Entry 6FVW (electron microscopy, 4.50 A resolution (low resolution: residue-level contacts below are approximate; hydrogen-bond / salt-bridge calls are withheld)); this record covers chains K and J of the 47 polymer chains in the assembly.

[Chain K]
Protein: 26S proteasome regulatory subunit 6B homolog
From: Saccharomyces cerevisiae (strain ATCC 204508 / S288c)
UniProtKB: P33298 (PRS6B_YEAST); residues 45-428 here = UniProt positions 45-428
Chain sequence (384 residues; each row starts with the number of its first residue):
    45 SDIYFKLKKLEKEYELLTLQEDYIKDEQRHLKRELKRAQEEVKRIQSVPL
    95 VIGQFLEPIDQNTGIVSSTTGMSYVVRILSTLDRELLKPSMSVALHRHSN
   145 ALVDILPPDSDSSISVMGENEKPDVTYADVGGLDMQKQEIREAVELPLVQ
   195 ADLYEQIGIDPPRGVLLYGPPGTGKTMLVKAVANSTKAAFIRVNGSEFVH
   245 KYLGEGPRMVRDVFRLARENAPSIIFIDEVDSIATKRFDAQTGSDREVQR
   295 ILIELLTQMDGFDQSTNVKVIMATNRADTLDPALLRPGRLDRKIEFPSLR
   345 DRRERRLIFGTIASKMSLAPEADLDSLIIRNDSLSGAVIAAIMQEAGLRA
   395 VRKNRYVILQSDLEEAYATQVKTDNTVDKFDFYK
Small-molecule neighbours:
  - ADP (adenosine-5'-diphosphate): Asp-173, Val-174, Gly-175, Gly-176, Leu-177, Pro-214, Pro-215, Gly-216, Thr-217, Gly-218, Lys-219, Thr-220, Met-221, Asn-319, Ile-352, Thr-355, Gly-380, Ala-381, Ala-384
  - ATP (adenosine-5'-triphosphate): Arg-207, Leu-300, Asp-304, Arg-330, Pro-331, Gly-332, Arg-333
Curated features (UniProtKB/Swiss-Prot):
  - binding site (ATP): Gly-213 to Thr-220
  - cross-link: Lys-280 (Glycyl lysine isopeptide (Lys-Gly) (interchain with G-Cter in ubiquitin))

[Chain J]
Protein: 26S proteasome regulatory subunit 8 homolog
From: Saccharomyces cerevisiae (strain ATCC 204508 / S288c)
UniProtKB: Q01939 (PRS8_YEAST); residue numbers follow UniProt; this construct covers 3-405
Chain sequence (403 residues; numbered 3 to 405; the number before each row is that of its first residue):
     3 AAVTSSNIVLETHESGIKPYFEQKIQETELKIRSKTENVRRLEAQRNALN
    53 DKVRFIKDELRLLQEPGSYVGEVIKIVSDKKVLVKVQPEGKYIVDVAKDI
   103 NVKDLKASQRVCLRSDSYMLHKVLENKADPLVSLMMVEKVPDSTYDMVGG
   153 LTKQIKEIKEVIELPVKHPELFESLGIAQPKGVILYGPPGTGKTLLARAV
   203 AHHTDCKFIRVSGAELVQKYIGEGSRMVRELFVMAREHAPSIIFMDEIDS
   253 IGSTRVEGSGGGDSEVQRTMLELLNQLDGFETSKNIKIIMATNRLDILDP
   303 ALLRPGRIDRKIEFPPPSVAARAEILRIHSRKMNLTRGINLRKVAEKMNG
   353 CSGADVKGVCTEAGMYALRERRIHVTQEDFELAVGKVMNKNQETAISVAK
   403 LFK
Metal / ion sites: Mg2+: Thr-196 (together with ATP)
Small-molecule neighbours:
  - ATP (adenosine-5'-triphosphate), molecule 1: Met-149, Val-150, Gly-192, Thr-193, Gly-194, Lys-195, Thr-196, Leu-197, Arg-200, Ile-250, Phe-316, Ile-327, His-331, Gly-355, Ala-356, Lys-359
  - ATP, molecule 2: Asn-277, Asp-280, Arg-306, Arg-309
Curated features (UniProtKB/Swiss-Prot):
  - binding site (ATP): Gly-189 to Thr-196

[Chain K / chain J interface]
Pairs across the interface (159; chain K residue first):
  Ser-45(K) with Phe-23(J)
  Tyr-48(K) with Tyr-22(J); Phe-23(J); Lys-26(J)
  Glu-55(K) with Lys-26(J); Thr-30(J)
  Tyr-58(K) with Thr-30(J); Lys-33(J)
  Glu-59(K) with Lys-33(J)
  Leu-61(K) with Val-41(J)
  Thr-62(K) with Lys-33(J); Lys-37(J)
  Gln-64(K) with Val-41(J)
  Glu-65(K) with Lys-37(J); Asn-40(J); Val-41(J); Leu-44(J)
  Ile-68(K) with Leu-44(J); Arg-48(J)
  Lys-69(K) with Leu-44(J)
  Glu-71(K) with Arg-48(J)
  Gln-72(K) with Gln-47(J); Leu-51(J)
  Leu-75(K) with Arg-48(J); Leu-51(J); Asn-52(J); Val-55(J)
  Lys-76(K) with Leu-51(J)
  Leu-79(K) with Lys-54(J); Ile-58(J)
  Gln-83(K) with Ile-58(J)
  Glu-85(K) with Leu-62(J)
  Val-86(K) with Leu-62(J)
  Ile-89(K) with Leu-65(J); Gln-66(J)
  Glu-101(K) with Ala-130(J); Asp-131(J); Val-134(J)
  Ile-103(K) with Leu-126(J); Asn-128(J)
  Asn-106(K) with Glu-61(J)
  Thr-107(K) with Lys-124(J)
  Ile-109(K) with Val-72(J); Arg-112(J)
  Met-116(K) with Glu-91(J)
  Ser-117(K) with Tyr-71(J); Val-72(J); Pro-90(J)
  Tyr-118(K) with Ser-70(J)
  Val-119(K) with Ser-70(J); Tyr-71(J); Val-72(J); Cys-114(J)
  Arg-121(K) with Leu-64(J); Glu-67(J); Gly-69(J); Ser-70(J)
  Ile-122(K) with Glu-61(J)
  Leu-123(K) with Glu-61(J)
  Ser-124(K) with Phe-57(J); Glu-61(J)
  Lys-132(K) with Met-138(J)
  Ser-143(K) with Leu-65(J); Gln-66(J); Glu-67(J); Pro-68(J)
  Ala-145(K) with Leu-65(J)
  Asp-155(K) with Tyr-222(J)
  Glu-183(K) with Arg-371(J)
  Glu-186(K) with Met-367(J); Arg-371(J)
  Tyr-198(K) with Met-367(J); Leu-370(J)
  Ile-201(K) with Met-335(J); Asn-336(J); Gly-366(J); Ala-369(J); Leu-370(J)
  Gly-202(K) with Met-335(J)
  Ile-203(K) with Met-335(J); Thr-363(J); Gly-366(J); Met-367(J)
  Asp-204(K) with Lys-334(J); Met-335(J); Thr-363(J)
  Tyr-212(K) with Glu-395(J)
  Leu-247(K) with Glu-225(J); Gly-264(J); Glu-267(J)
  Gly-248(K) with Leu-218(J); Lys-221(J); Glu-225(J)
  Glu-249(K) with Lys-221(J)
  Pro-251(K) with Val-219(J)
  Arg-252(K) with Leu-218(J); Val-219(J); Lys-221(J); Tyr-222(J)
  Arg-255(K) with Leu-136(J)
  Thr-279(K) with Ile-253(J)
  Lys-280(K) with Ile-253(J); Thr-396(J)
  Arg-281(K) with Ser-255(J)
  Phe-282(K) with Ile-253(J); Gly-254(J); Ser-255(J); Thr-256(J)
  Asp-283(K) with Thr-256(J)
  Ala-284(K) with Thr-256(J)
  Gln-285(K) with Thr-256(J); Glu-259(J); Asp-265(J)
  Thr-286(K) with Asp-265(J)
  Gly-287(K) with Gly-264(J); Asp-265(J)
  Arg-290(K) with Arg-257(J); Asp-265(J); Val-268(J); Asp-301(J); Pro-302(J)
  Gln-293(K) with Ile-253(J); Arg-257(J)
  Arg-294(K) with Arg-257(J); Asp-301(J)
  Leu-296(K) with Ile-253(J)
  Ile-297(K) with Gly-215(J)
  Glu-298(K) with Ser-214(J); Gly-215(J); Ala-216(J); Val-219(J)
  Thr-301(K) with Asp-248(J)
  Gln-302(K) with Ser-214(J)
  Asp-304(K) with Thr-196(J); Arg-200(J)
  Gly-305(K) with Arg-200(J)
  Phe-306(K) with Glu-140(J); Thr-196(J); Arg-200(J); Arg-212(J)
  Asp-307(K) with Val-139(J); Glu-140(J); Lys-141(J)
  Pro-326(K) with Lys-392(J); Glu-395(J)
  Leu-328(K) with Ile-253(J)
  Arg-330(K) with Pro-191(J); Gly-192(J)
  Pro-331(K) with Ala-356(J); Asp-357(J); Lys-392(J)
  Gly-332(K) with Lys-359(J)
  Asp-335(K) with Thr-363(J); Lys-388(J)
  Arg-336(K) with Glu-364(J); Met-367(J)
  Lys-337(K) with Lys-388(J); Lys-392(J); Glu-395(J)
Other interface residues (no listed pair), chain K (97 interface residues in all): Leu-51, Ala-82, Gly-115, Asn-144, Leu-146, Leu-190, Leu-197, Gln-200, Pro-206, Arg-207, Tyr-246, Arg-259, Arg-262, Leu-300, Asp-325, Ala-327, Leu-334
Other interface residues (no listed pair), chain J (99 interface residues in all): Ile-34, Thr-38, Glu-45, Gln-89, Ser-135, Gln-220, Ile-250, Asp-251, Ser-252, Gln-269, Arg-373, Arg-374, Ile-375

[Overview]
Chain K and chain J form an interface of 97 and 99 residues respectively. One ATP molecule is bound between
chain K and chain J. Ligands of chain K: ADP. Ligands of chain J: ATP.
Here chain K is 26S proteasome regulatory subunit 6B homolog and chain J is 26S proteasome regulatory subunit
8 homolog, both from Saccharomyces cerevisiae (strain ATCC 204508 / S288c). Entry 6FVW (26S proteasome, s4
state) was determined by electron microscopy together with 6FVT, 6FVU, 6FVV, 6FVX and 6FVY from the same
study.
